Entry 6FGO (X-ray diffraction, 2.50 A resolution); this record covers chains A and C of the 4 polymer chains in the assembly.

# Chain A (and C)
Molecule: Immunoglobulin gamma-1 heavy chain
From: Homo sapiens
Notes: chain C of this document is another copy of the same molecule, construct and numbering; everything in this record applies to it too
UniProt: P0DOX5 (IGG1_HUMAN); residues 237-446 here correspond to UniProt positions 239-448 (UniProt number = residue number + 2)
Sequence (210 residues; each row starts with the number of its first residue):
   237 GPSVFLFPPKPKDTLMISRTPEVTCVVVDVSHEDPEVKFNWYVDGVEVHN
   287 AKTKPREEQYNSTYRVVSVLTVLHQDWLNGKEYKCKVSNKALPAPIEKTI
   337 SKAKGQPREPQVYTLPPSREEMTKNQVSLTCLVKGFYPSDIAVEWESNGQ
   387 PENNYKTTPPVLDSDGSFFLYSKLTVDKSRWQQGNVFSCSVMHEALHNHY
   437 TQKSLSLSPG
Unresolved in the structure: 446 (chain C: 445-446)
Cystine bridges: Cys261-Cys321, Cys367-Cys425
Glycans and other covalent adducts: glycan linked to Asn297
Construct notes: conflict Glu356 (Asp358 in P0DOX5), Met358 (Leu360 in P0DOX5)
Swiss-Prot annotation at these positions:
  - glycosylation: Asn297 (N-linked (GlcNAc...) (complex) asparagine)

# How chain A and chain C interact
Contacting residue pairs - 46 pairs, chain A then chain C:
  Gln347(A) - Lys360(C)
  Tyr349(A) - Ser354(C)
  Tyr349(A) - Glu356(C)
  Tyr349(A) - Glu357(C)
  Tyr349(A) - Lys360(C)
  Thr350(A) - Ser354(C)
  Leu351(A) - Pro352(C)
  Leu351(A) - Ser354(C)
  Leu351(A) - Thr366(C)
  Pro352(A) - Leu351(C)
  Ser354(A) - Tyr349(C)
  Ser354(A) - Thr350(C)
  Ser354(A) - Leu351(C)
  Glu356(A) - Tyr349(C)
  Glu357(A) - Tyr349(C)
  Glu357(A) - Lys370(C)
  Lys360(A) - Gln347(C)
  Lys360(A) - Tyr349(C)
  Ser364(A) - Leu368(C)
  Ser364(A) - Lys370(C)
  Thr366(A) - Leu351(C)
  Thr366(A) - Tyr407(C)  hydrogen bond
  Leu368(A) - Ser364(C)
  Leu368(A) - Lys409(C)
  Lys370(A) - Glu357(C)  salt bridge
  Lys392(A) - Leu398(C)
  Lys392(A) - Phe405(C)
  Thr394(A) - Thr394(C)
  Thr394(A) - Val397(C)
  Thr394(A) - Phe405(C)
  Pro395(A) - Val397(C)
  Val397(A) - Thr394(C)
  Val397(A) - Pro395(C)
  Leu398(A) - Lys392(C)
  Asp399(A) - Lys392(C)
  Asp399(A) - Lys409(C)  salt bridge
  Ser400(A) - Asn390(C)  hydrogen bond
  Phe405(A) - Lys392(C)
  Phe405(A) - Lys409(C)
  Tyr407(A) - Thr366(C)  hydrogen bond
  Tyr407(A) - Tyr407(C)  hydrophobic
  Tyr407(A) - Lys409(C)
  Lys409(A) - Leu368(C)
  Lys409(A) - Asp399(C)  salt bridge
  Lys409(A) - Phe405(C)
  Lys409(A) - Tyr407(C)
Interface residues without a listed pair, chain A (27 interface residues in all): Pro353, Asn390, Thr393, Ser408
Interface residues without a listed pair, chain C (27 interface residues in all): Pro353, Thr393, Ser400, Ser408

# Overview
The chain A/chain C interface involves 27 residues from each chain; the contacts include 3 hydrogen bonds and
3 salt bridges. Among the polar pairs are Lys370(A)-Glu357(C), Asp399(A)-Lys409(C) and Thr366(A)-Tyr407(C).
Chain A and chain C are both Immunoglobulin gamma-1 heavy chain (Homo sapiens); the structure, Fc in complex
with engineered calcium binding domain Z, was determined by X-ray diffraction.
